1YA7 - chains C and D of the 21 polymer chains in the assembly; structure by X-ray diffraction, 2.30 A resolution.

[Chain C (and D)]
Protein: Proteasome alpha subunit
Source organism: Thermoplasma acidophilum
Notes: EC 3.4.25.1; chain D of this document is another copy of the same molecule, construct and numbering; everything in this record applies to it too
UniProt: P25156 (PSMA_THEAC); residues 1-233 here = UniProt positions 1-233
Amino-acid sequence (233 residues; numbered 1 to 233; the number before each row is that of its first residue):
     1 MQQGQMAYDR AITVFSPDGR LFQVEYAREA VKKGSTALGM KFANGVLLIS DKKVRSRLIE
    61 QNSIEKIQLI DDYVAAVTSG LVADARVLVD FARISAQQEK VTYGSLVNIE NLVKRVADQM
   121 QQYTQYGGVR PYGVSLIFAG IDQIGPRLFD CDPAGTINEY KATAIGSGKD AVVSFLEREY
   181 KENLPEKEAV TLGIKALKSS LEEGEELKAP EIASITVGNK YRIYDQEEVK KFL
Unresolved in the structure: 1-6
UniProt features mapped onto this chain:
  - mutagenesis: Met1 to Ile12 (Markedly increases peptidolytic activity. Designated open-gate mutant), Lys66 (K66A: Prevents PAN to associate with the proteasome and stimulate gate opening), Leu81 (L81A/E/G: Prevents PAN to stimulate gate opening), Val82 (V82A: No effect on PAN's ability to stimulate gate opening; V82D/G: Prevents PAN to stimulate gate opening)

[How chain C and chain D interact]
Contacting residue pairs (74):
  Ala7(C) with Arg10(D)
  Tyr8(C) with Asp9(D), hydrogen bond; Arg10(D), hydrogen bond
  Ile12(C) with Arg130(D)
  Thr13(C) with Gln23(D); Gly128(D); Arg130(D)
  Val14(C) with Arg10(D); Gln23(D)
  Phe15(C) with Gln23(D), hydrogen bond (backbone-side chain); Tyr26(D); Ala27(D), hydrophobic; Leu81(D), hydrophobic; Arg130(D); Pro131(D)
  Ser16(C) with Tyr26(D)
  Pro17(C) with Tyr26(D), hydrophobic; Glu29(D)
  Asp18(C) with Glu29(D); Lys33(D), hydrogen bond (backbone-side chain)
  Gly19(C) with Tyr26(D); Glu29(D); Ala30(D)
  Arg20(C) with Lys33(D)
  Leu21(C) with Leu81(D), hydrophobic; Arg130(D)
  Lys41(C) with Glu60(D), salt bridge
  Glu110(C) with Ile64(D)
  Lys114(C) with Arg86(D)
  Ala117(C) with Arg86(D)
  Asp118(C) with Arg86(D), salt bridge; Val87(D); Asp90(D)
  Gln121(C) with Ala83(D); Asp84(D), hydrogen bond; Val87(D); Arg130(D)
  Thr124(C) with Arg130(D), hydrogen bond (backbone-side chain)
  Gln125(C) with Tyr123(D); Val129(D); Arg130(D), hydrogen bond (side chain-backbone); Pro131(D); Tyr132(D)
  Tyr126(C) with Tyr123(D), hydrogen bond; Gly128(D); Val129(D), hydrophobic
  Gly127(C) with Gly128(D), hydrogen bond (backbone-backbone)
  Ala154(C) with Ala83(D)
  Gly155(C) with Ala83(D); Arg86(D), hydrogen bond (backbone-side chain)
  Thr156(C) with Val82(D)
  Ile157(C) with Ile64(D); Arg86(D)
  Glu159(C) with Ile59(D); Glu60(D), hydrogen bond (backbone-backbone); Ser63(D), hydrogen bond; Ile64(D)
  Tyr160(C) with Leu58(D); Ile59(D), hydrophobic; Glu60(D)
  Lys161(C) with Arg57(D); Leu58(D), hydrogen bond (backbone-backbone); Ile59(D); Glu60(D); Gln61(D)
  Ala162(C) with Leu58(D)
  Val173(C) with Leu58(D)
  Leu176(C) with Arg57(D), hydrogen bond (backbone-side chain); Leu58(D), hydrophobic
  Glu177(C) with Ser56(D), hydrogen bond; Arg57(D), hydrogen bond (backbone-side chain); Leu58(D)
  Tyr180(C) with Arg57(D), hydrogen bond (backbone-side chain); Leu58(D), hydrophobic
Also at the interface, not in a pair above, chain C (38 interface residues in all): Phe149, Asn158, Arg178, Glu179
Also at the interface, not in a pair above, chain D (30 interface residues in all): Gly133

[Summary]
38 residues of chain C and 30 residues of chain D are in contact, with 17 hydrogen bonds and 2 salt bridges.
Polar pairs include Lys41(C)-Glu60(D), Asp118(C)-Arg86(D) and Tyr8(C)-Asp9(D). UniProt lists 15 mutagenesis
sites on chain C.
Both chains are Proteasome alpha subunit (Thermoplasma acidophilum). Entry 1YA7 (Implications for interactions
of proteasome with PAN and PA700 from the 1.9 A structure of a ...) was determined by X-ray diffraction,
deposited together with 1Z7Q, 1YAR and 1YAU.
